4GG8 - chains E and F; structure by X-ray diffraction, 3.20 A resolution.

[Chain E]
Molecule: T-cell receptor, SP3.4 alpha chain
From: Homo sapiens
Notes: fragment: extracellular domains; engineered mutation(s): T160C
Amino-acid sequence (207 residues; row label = number of the first residue in the row; numbering starts at 0):
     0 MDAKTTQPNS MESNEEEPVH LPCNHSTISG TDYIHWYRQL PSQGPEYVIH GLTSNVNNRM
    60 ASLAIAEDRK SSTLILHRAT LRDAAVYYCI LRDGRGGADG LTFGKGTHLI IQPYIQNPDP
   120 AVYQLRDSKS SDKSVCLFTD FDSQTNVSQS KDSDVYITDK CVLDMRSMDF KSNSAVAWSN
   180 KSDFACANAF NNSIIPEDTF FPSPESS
Disordered / not traced: 0-2, 95-97, 125-133, 147-151, 181-183, 189-194, 203-206
Disulfides: Cys-22/Cys-88, Cys-135/Cys-185

[Chain F]
Molecule: T-cell receptor, SP3.4 beta chain
From: Homo sapiens
Notes: fragment: extracellular domains; engineered mutation(s): S172C, C190A
Amino-acid sequence (245 residues; row label = number of the first residue in the row):
     1 DSGVTQTPKH LITATGQRVT LRCSPRSGDL SVYWYQQSLD QGLQFLIQYY NGEERAKGNI
    61 LERFSAQQFP DLHSELNLSS LELGDSALYF CASSVAVSAG TYEQYFGPGT RLTVTEDLKN
   121 VFPPEVAVFE PSEAEISHTQ KATLVCLATG FYPDHVELSW WVNGKEVHSG VCTDPQPLKE
   181 QPALNDSRYA LSSRLRVSAT FWQNPRNHFR CQVQFYGLSE NDEWTQDRAK PVTQIVSAEA
   241 WGRAD
Disordered / not traced: 245
Disulfides: Cys-23/Cys-91, Cys-146/Cys-211

[How chain E and chain F interact]
Disulfides between the chains: Cys-160(E)/Cys-172(F)
Residue-residue contacts (79):
  Tyr-32(E) with Gly-100(F); Thr-101(F)
  His-34(E) with Ala-99(F), hydrogen bond (side chain-backbone); Gly-100(F), hydrogen bond (side chain-backbone); Glu-103(F)
  Tyr-36(E) with Glu-103(F); Gln-104(F), hydrogen bond (side chain-backbone); Phe-106(F), hydrophobic
  Gln-38(E) with Gln-37(F), hydrogen bond
  Gly-43(E) with Phe-90(F)
  Pro-44(E) with Leu-43(F), hydrophobic; Phe-106(F)
  Tyr-46(E) with Glu-103(F); Gln-104(F); Tyr-105(F)
  His-49(E) with Gly-100(F); Thr-101(F), hydrogen bond (side chain-backbone)
  Arg-91(E) with Ala-99(F); Gly-100(F); Gln-104(F), hydrogen bond
  Asp-92(E) with Gly-100(F)
  Gly-93(E) with Ser-98(F)
  Arg-94(E) with Ser-98(F)
  Asp-98(E) with Ala-56(F)
  Leu-100(E) with Tyr-33(F), hydrophobic; Tyr-35(F), hydrogen bond (backbone-side chain); Phe-45(F); Gln-48(F); Ala-56(F), hydrophobic
  Phe-102(E) with Tyr-35(F); Leu-43(F), hydrophobic; Gln-104(F); Phe-106(F), hydrophobic
  Asp-118(E) with His-138(F), salt bridge
  Tyr-122(E) with Ser-132(F); Ala-134(F), hydrophobic; Glu-135(F); His-138(F); Thr-139(F)
  Gln-123(E) with Ser-132(F)
  Leu-124(E) with Glu-130(F)
  Val-134(E) with Phe-129(F), hydrophobic
  Thr-138(E) with Arg-196(F)
  Asp-139(E) with Thr-139(F); Arg-196(F), salt bridge
  Tyr-155(E) with Leu-178(F), hydrophobic; Lys-179(F); Glu-180(F)
  Ile-156(E) with Leu-178(F)
  Thr-157(E) with Asp-174(F); Ser-192(F); Arg-194(F), hydrogen bond
  Asp-158(E) with Arg-194(F)
  Cys-160(E) with Cys-172(F), disulfide; Thr-173(F), hydrogen bond (side chain-backbone); Arg-194(F)
  Val-161(E) with Cys-172(F)
  Leu-162(E) with Gly-170(F); Val-171(F); Cys-172(F), hydrophobic; Arg-196(F)
  Asp-163(E) with Ser-169(F); Gly-170(F), hydrogen bond (backbone-backbone)
  Met-164(E) with Ser-169(F); Gly-170(F); Arg-196(F)
  Arg-165(E) with Ser-169(F), hydrogen bond (backbone-side chain)
  Met-167(E) with Lys-141(F); Ser-198(F)
  Phe-169(E) with Lys-141(F); Arg-196(F)
  Ser-173(E) with Arg-194(F), hydrogen bond
  Ala-174(E) with Arg-194(F)
  Val-175(E) with Ser-192(F); Arg-194(F)
  Trp-177(E) with Leu-178(F), hydrophobic; Ala-190(F), hydrophobic
  Phe-199(E) with His-138(F)
  Pro-201(E) with Ala-134(F), hydrophobic
Interface residues without a listed pair, chain E (44 interface residues in all): Gln-42, Tyr-87, Thr-101, Ser-171
Interface residues without a listed pair, chain F (42 interface residues in all): Lys-57, Pro-108, Val-145, Gln-181

[Summary]
The interface between chain E and chain F involves 44 residues on one side and 42 on the other; the contacts
include 1 disulfide bond, 12 hydrogen bonds and 2 salt bridges. Polar contacts include Asp-118(E)/His-138(F),
Asp-139(E)/Arg-196(F) and His-34(E)/Ala-99(F).
Here chain E is T-cell receptor, SP3.4 alpha chain and chain F is T-cell receptor, SP3.4 beta chain, both from
Homo sapiens. Entry 4GG8 (Immune Receptor) was determined by X-ray diffraction, deposited together with 4GG6.
